5EHM - chains A and B; structure by X-ray diffraction, 1.28 A resolution.

Chain A (and B):
Name: RE06730p, CG3822
From: Drosophila melanogaster
Notes: chain B of this document is another copy of the same molecule, construct and numbering; everything in this record applies to it too
UniProtKB: chimeric construct of Q8MS48, Q9VDH5: residues 3-121 from Q8MS48 (Q8MS48_DROME) positions 411-529 (UniProt number = residue number + 408); residues 124-268 from Q9VDH5 positions 650-794 (UniProt number = residue number + 526)
Sequence (268 residues; each row starts with the number of its first residue):
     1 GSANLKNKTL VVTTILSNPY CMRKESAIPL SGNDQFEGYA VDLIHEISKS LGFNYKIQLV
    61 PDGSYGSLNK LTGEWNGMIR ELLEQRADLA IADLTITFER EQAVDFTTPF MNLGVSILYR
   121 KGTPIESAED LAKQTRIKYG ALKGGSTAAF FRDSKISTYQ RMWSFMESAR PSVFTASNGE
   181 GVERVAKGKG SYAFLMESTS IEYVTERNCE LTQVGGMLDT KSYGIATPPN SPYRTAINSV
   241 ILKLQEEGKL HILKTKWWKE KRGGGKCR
Disordered / not traced: 1-2, 264-268 (chain B: 1-7, 265-268)
Construct notes: expression tag (1-2); linker (122-123)
Ligand contacts: N-methyl-D-aspartic acid (OEM): Tyr65, Asp93, Leu94, Thr95, Arg100, Leu142, Gly145, Ser146, Glu197, Tyr223
What the authors report for this chain:
  - conformationally variable residues (domain motion, side-chain flip): Ile125, Glu197, Pro232
  - binding site for N-methyl-D-aspartic acid: Thr95, Ser146

Interface between chain A and chain B:
Contacting residue pairs (28; chain A residue first):
  Thr97(A) - Glu246(B)
  Phe98(A) - Ser239(B)
  Phe98(A) - Leu242(B)  hydrophobic
  Phe98(A) - Glu246(B)  hydrogen bond (backbone-side chain)
  Asn112(A) - Asn112(B)
  Asp153(A) - Glu246(B)
  Asp153(A) - Glu247(B)
  Ser154(A) - Glu247(B)
  Lys155(A) - Glu247(B)  hydrogen bond (backbone-backbone)
  Ile156(A) - Gly248(B)
  Ile156(A) - Ile252(B)  hydrophobic
  Tyr159(A) - His251(B)  hydrogen bond
  Met217(A) - His251(B)
  Leu218(A) - His251(B)  hydrogen bond (backbone-side chain)
  Thr220(A) - Asn112(B)
  Thr220(A) - Gln245(B)  hydrogen bond
  Ser239(A) - Phe98(B)
  Lys243(A) - Phe98(B)
  Gln245(A) - Asp219(B)
  Gln245(A) - Thr220(B)  hydrogen bond (backbone-backbone)
  Glu246(A) - Phe150(B)
  Glu247(A) - Phe150(B)
  Glu247(A) - Ile156(B)
  Gly248(A) - Phe150(B)
  Gly248(A) - Leu218(B)
  His251(A) - Met217(B)  hydrogen bond (side chain-backbone)
  His251(A) - Leu218(B)
  Ile252(A) - Ile156(B)  hydrophobic
Also at the interface, not in a pair above, chain A (24 interface residues in all): Glu101, Asp219, Lys221, Leu242, Lys249
Also at the interface, not in a pair above, chain B (18 interface residues in all): Glu101, Tyr159

Summary:
24 residues of chain A face 18 of chain B across their interface, with 7 hydrogen bonds. Among the polar pairs
are Phe98(A)-Glu246(B), Tyr159(A)-His251(B) and Leu218(A)-His251(B). Chain A binds N-methyl-D-aspartic acid.
The paper reports a binding site for N-methyl-D-aspartic acid at Thr95(A) and Ser146(A); conformational
variability at Ile125(A), Glu197(A) and Pro232(A).
Chain A and chain B are both RE06730p, CG3822 (Drosophila melanogaster); the structure, Crystal structure of
the Drosophila CG3822 KaiR1D ligand binding domain complex with NMDA, was determined by X-ray diffraction
together with 5ICT, 5EHS, 5DT6 and 5DTB from the same study.
